Entry 8CLI (electron microscopy, 3.20 A resolution); this record covers chains A and C of the 5 polymer chains in the assembly.

Chain A:
Name: General transcription factor 3C polypeptide 1
Organism: Homo sapiens
Reference sequence: Q12789 (TF3C1_HUMAN); numbering as in UniProt (aligned over 1-2109)
Sequence (2158 residues; row label = number of the first residue in the row):
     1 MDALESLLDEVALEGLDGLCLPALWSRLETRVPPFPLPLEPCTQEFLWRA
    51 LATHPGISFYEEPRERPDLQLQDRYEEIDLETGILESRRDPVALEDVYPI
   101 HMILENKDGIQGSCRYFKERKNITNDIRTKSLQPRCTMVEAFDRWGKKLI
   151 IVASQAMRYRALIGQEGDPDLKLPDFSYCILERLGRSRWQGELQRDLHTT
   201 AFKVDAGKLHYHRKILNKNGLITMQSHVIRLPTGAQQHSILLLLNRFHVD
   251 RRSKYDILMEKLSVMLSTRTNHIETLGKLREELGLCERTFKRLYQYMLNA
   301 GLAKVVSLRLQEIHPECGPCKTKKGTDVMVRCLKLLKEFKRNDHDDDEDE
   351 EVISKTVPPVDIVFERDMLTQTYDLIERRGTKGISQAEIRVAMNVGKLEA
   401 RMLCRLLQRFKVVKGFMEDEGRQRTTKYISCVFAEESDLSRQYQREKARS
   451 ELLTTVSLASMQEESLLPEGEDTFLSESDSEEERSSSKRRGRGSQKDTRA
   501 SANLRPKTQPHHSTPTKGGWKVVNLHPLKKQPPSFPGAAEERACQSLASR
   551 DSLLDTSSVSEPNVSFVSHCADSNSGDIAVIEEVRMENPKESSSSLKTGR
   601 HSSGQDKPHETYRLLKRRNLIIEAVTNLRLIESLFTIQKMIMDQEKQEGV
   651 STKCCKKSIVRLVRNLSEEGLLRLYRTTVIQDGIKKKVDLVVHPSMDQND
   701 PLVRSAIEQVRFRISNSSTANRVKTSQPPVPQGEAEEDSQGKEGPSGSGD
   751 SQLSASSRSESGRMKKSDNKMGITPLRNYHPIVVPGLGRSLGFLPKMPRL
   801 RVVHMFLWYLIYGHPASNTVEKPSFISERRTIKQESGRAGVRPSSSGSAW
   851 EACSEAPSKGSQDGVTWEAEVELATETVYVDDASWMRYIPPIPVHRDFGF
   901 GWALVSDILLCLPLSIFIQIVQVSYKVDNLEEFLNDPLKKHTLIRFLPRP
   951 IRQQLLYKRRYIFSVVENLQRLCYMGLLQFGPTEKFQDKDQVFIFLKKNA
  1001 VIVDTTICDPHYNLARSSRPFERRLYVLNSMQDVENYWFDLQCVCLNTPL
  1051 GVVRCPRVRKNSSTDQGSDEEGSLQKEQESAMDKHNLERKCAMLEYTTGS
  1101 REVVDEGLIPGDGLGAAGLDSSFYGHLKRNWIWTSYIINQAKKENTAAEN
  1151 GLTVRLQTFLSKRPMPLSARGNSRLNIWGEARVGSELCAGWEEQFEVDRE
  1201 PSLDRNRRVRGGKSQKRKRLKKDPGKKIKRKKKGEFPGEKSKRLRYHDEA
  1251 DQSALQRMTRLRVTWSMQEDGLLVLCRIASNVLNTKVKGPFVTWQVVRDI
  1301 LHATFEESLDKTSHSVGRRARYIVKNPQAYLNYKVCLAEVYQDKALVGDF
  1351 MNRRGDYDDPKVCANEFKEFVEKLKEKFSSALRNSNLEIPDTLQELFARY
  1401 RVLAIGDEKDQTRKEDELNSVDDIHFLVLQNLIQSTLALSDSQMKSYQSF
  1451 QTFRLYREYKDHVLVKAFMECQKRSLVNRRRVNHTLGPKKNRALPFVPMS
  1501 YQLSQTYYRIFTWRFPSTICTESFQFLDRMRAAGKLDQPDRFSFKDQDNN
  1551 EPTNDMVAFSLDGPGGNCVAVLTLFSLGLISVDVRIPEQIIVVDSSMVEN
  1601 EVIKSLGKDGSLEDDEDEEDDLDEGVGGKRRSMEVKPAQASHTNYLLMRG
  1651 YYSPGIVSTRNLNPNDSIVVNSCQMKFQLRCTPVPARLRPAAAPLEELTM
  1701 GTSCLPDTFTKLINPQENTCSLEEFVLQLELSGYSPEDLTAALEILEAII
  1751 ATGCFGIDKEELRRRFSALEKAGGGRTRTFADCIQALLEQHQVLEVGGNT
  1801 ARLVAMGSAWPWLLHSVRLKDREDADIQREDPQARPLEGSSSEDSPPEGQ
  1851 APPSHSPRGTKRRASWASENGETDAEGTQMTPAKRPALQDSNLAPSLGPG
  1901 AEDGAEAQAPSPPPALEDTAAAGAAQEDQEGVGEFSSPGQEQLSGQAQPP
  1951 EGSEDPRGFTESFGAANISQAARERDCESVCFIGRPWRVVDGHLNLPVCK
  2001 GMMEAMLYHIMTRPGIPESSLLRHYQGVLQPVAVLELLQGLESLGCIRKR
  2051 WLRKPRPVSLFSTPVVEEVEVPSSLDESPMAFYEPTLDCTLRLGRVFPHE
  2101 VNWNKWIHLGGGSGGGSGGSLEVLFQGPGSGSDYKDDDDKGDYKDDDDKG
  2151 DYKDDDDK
Unresolved in the structure: 315-327, 338-355, 460-578, 586-609, 717-2158
Construct notes: expression tag (2110-2158)
Curated features (UniProtKB/Swiss-Prot):
  - modified residue (Phosphoserine): Ser667, Ser739, Ser1062, Ser1068, Ser1253, Ser1611, Ser1632, Ser1653, Ser1856, Ser1865, Ser1868, Ser1896, Ser1911, Ser1969
  - cross-link (Glycyl lysine isopeptide (Lys-Gly)): Lys529 (interchain with G-Cter in SUMO2), Lys770 (interchain with G-Cter in SUMO2), Lys833 (interchain with G-Cter in SUMO2), Lys1142 (interchain with G-Cter in SUMO2)
From the paper describing this entry:
  - binding site for the 35-nt DNA strand: Arg401, Arg422, Gln423, Lys657

Chain C:
Name: General transcription factor 3C polypeptide 2
Organism: Homo sapiens
Reference sequence: Q8WUA4 (TF3C2_HUMAN); residue numbers follow UniProt; this construct covers 1-911
Sequence (925 residues; row label = number of the first residue in the row; numbers below 1 keep their minus sign (Met-13 is residue -13)):
   -13 MHHHHHHENLYFQGMDTCGVGYVALGEAGPVGNMTVVDSPGQEVLNQLDV
    37 KTSSEMTSAEASVEMSLPTPLPGFEDSPDQRRLPPEQESLSRLEQPDLSS
    87 EMSKVSKPRASKPGRKRGGRTRKGPKRPQQPNPPSAPLVPGLLDQSNPLS
   137 TPMPKKRGRKSKAELLLLKLSKDLDRPESQSPKRPPEDFETPSGERPRRR
   187 AAQVALLYLQELAEELSTALPAPVSCPEGPKVSSPTKPKKIRQPAACPGG
   237 EEVDGAPRDEDFFLQVEAEDVEESEGPSESSSEPEPVVPRSTPRGSTSGK
   287 QKPHCRGMAPNGLPNHIMAPVWKCLHLTKDFREQKHSYWEFAEWIPLAWK
   337 WHLLSELEAAPYLPQEEKSPLFSVQREGLPEDGTLYRINRFSSITAHPER
   387 WDVSFFTGGPLWALDWCPVPEGAGASQYVALFSSPDMNETHPLSQLHSGP
   437 GLLQLWGLGTLQQESCPGNRAHFVYGIACDNGCIWDLKFCPSGAWELPGT
   487 PRKAPLLPRLGLLALACSDGKVLLFSLPHPEALLAQQPPDAVKPAIYKVQ
   537 CVATLQVGSMQATDPSECGQCLSLAWMPTRPHQHLAAGYYNGMVVFWNLP
   587 TNSPLQRIRLSDGSLKLYPFQCFLAHDQAVRTLQWCKANSHFLVSAGSDR
   637 KIKFWDLRRPYEPINSIKRFLSTELAWLLPYNGVTVAQDNCYASYGLCGI
   687 HYIDAGYLGFKAYFTAPRKGTVWSLSGSDWLGTIAAGDISGELIAAILPD
   737 MALNPINVKRPVERRFPIYKADLIPYQDSPEGPDHSSASSGVPNPPKART
   787 YTETVNHHYLLFQDTDLGSFHDLLRREPMLRMQEGEGHSQLCLDRLQLEA
   837 IHKVRFSPNLDSYGWLVSGGQSGLVRIHFVRGLASPLGHRMQLESRAHFN
   887 AMFQPSSPTRRPGFSPTSHRLLPTP
Unresolved in the structure: -13 to 289, 763-784, 891-911
Construct notes: initiating methionine (-13); expression tag (-12 to 0)
Curated features (UniProtKB/Swiss-Prot):
  - modified residue: Ser63 (Phosphoserine), Ser132 (Phosphoserine), Ser165 (Phosphoserine), Ser167 (Phosphoserine), Ser220 (Phosphoserine), Ser260 (Phosphoserine), Ser597 (Phosphoserine), Ser871 (Phosphoserine), Ser892 (Phosphoserine), Ser893 (Phosphoserine), Thr895 (Phosphothreonine), Ser901 (Phosphoserine)

How chain A and chain C interact:
Pairs across the interface - 44 pairs, chain A then chain C:
  Ile362(A) - Pro428(C)
  Ile362(A) - Leu429(C)  hydrogen bond (backbone-backbone)
  Val363(A) - Thr426(C)
  Val363(A) - His427(C)
  Val363(A) - Pro428(C)  hydrophobic
  Phe364(A) - Trp398(C)  hydrophobic
  Phe364(A) - His427(C)  hydrogen bond (backbone-backbone)
  Phe364(A) - Leu429(C)  hydrophobic
  Phe364(A) - Trp471(C)  hydrophobic
  Phe364(A) - Arg617(C)
  Phe364(A) - Trp709(C)
  Glu365(A) - Trp398(C)  hydrogen bond
  Glu365(A) - Glu425(C)
  Glu365(A) - Thr426(C)
  Glu365(A) - His427(C)  salt bridge
  Glu365(A) - Trp709(C)
  Arg366(A) - Thr426(C)
  Arg366(A) - Trp709(C)
  Arg366(A) - Leu832(C)
  Arg366(A) - Gln857(C)
  Asp367(A) - Asp675(C)
  Asp367(A) - Thr707(C)
  Asp367(A) - Trp709(C)
  Met368(A) - Asp675(C)  hydrogen bond (backbone-side chain)
  Met368(A) - Cys677(C)  hydrophobic
  Leu369(A) - Asn676(C)
  Leu369(A) - Cys677(C)  hydrophobic
  Thr370(A) - Leu829(C)
  Thr370(A) - Gln833(C)
  Tyr373(A) - Leu829(C)  hydrophobic
  Asp374(A) - Arg785(C)  salt bridge
  Val395(A) - Tyr678(C)
  Glu399(A) - Arg636(C)  salt bridge
  Glu399(A) - Tyr678(C)
  Met402(A) - Cys677(C)
  Met402(A) - Tyr678(C)
  Met402(A) - Ala679(C)
  Leu403(A) - Cys677(C)  hydrophobic
  Leu406(A) - Asn676(C)
  Leu406(A) - Cys677(C)
  Leu406(A) - Ala679(C)
  Arg409(A) - Tyr681(C)
  Phe410(A) - Tyr681(C)  hydrophobic
  Phe410(A) - Gln826(C)
Interface residues without a listed pair, chain A (21 interface residues in all): Asp361, Leu407, Val412
Interface residues without a listed pair, chain C (29 interface residues in all): Ser420, Leu558, Leu657, Ser680, Ile725, Leu827

Overview:
21 residues of chain A and 29 residues of chain C are in contact, with 4 hydrogen bonds and 3 salt bridges.
Polar pairs include Glu365(A)-His427(C), Asp374(A)-Arg785(C) and Glu399(A)-Arg636(C). From the paper: a
binding site for the 35-nt DNA strand at Arg401(A), Arg422(A) and Gln423(A) among others.
Here chain A is General transcription factor 3C polypeptide 1 and chain C is General transcription factor 3C
polypeptide 2, both from Homo sapiens. Entry 8CLI (TFIIIC TauB-DNA monomer) was determined by electron
microscopy (same publication as 8CLJ, 8CLK and 8CLL).
